Entry 8RKI (X-ray diffraction, 4.20 A resolution (low resolution: residue-level contacts below are approximate; hydrogen-bond / salt-bridge calls are withheld)); this record covers chains A and C of the 3 polymer chains in the assembly.

# Chain A
Name: Zona pellucida sperm-binding protein 3
From: Oryzias latipes
Reference sequence: Q91184 (Q91184_ORYLA); residues 74-393 here = UniProt positions 74-393
Amino-acid sequence (320 residues; each row starts with the number of its first residue):
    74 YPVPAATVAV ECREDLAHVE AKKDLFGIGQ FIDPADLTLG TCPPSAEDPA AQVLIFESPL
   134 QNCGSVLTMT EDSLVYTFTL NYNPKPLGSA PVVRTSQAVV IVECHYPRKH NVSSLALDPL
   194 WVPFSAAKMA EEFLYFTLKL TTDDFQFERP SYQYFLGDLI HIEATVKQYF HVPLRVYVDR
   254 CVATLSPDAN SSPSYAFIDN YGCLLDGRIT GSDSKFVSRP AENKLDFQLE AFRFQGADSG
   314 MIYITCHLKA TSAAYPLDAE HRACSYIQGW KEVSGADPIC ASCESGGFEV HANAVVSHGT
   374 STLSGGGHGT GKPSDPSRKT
Unresolved in the structure: 74-80, 359-393
Cystine bridges: C85-C177, C115-C136, C254-C319, C276-C356, C337-C353
Glycans and other covalent adducts: N-acetylglucosamine (NAG) linked to N184
Metal / ion sites: ytterbium (III) ion site 1: E144, D145, D350; ytterbium (III) ion site 2: E176, E357; ytterbium (III) ion site 3: E303 (shared with D311(C), S312(C) of chain C)
Reported in the primary citation:
  - post-translational modification sites: N184
  - mutagenesis - N184A: unchanged expression

# Chain C
Name: Choriogenin H
From: Oryzias latipes
Reference sequence: P79817 (P79817_ORYLA); numbering as in UniProt (aligned over 221-387)
Amino-acid sequence (167 residues; numbered 221 to 387; the number before each row is that of its first residue):
   221 TPPIGPPPPK SCEVPRDVRV PCGVPDISPS ACDAIDCCHD GQSCYFGTGA TVQCTKDGHF
   281 IVVVAKDVTL PHIDLETISL LGQGQDCGPA DSNSAFAIYY FPVTYCGTVV MEEPGVIVYE
   341 NRMTSSYEVG VGPLGAITRD SSFELLFQCR YRATSVETLV VEVQPPD
Unresolved in the structure: 221-231, 387
Cystine bridges: C232-C258, C242-C257, C252-C264, C274-C369, C307-C326
Metal / ion sites: ytterbium (III) ion site 1: D294, E296; ytterbium (III) ion site 2: D311, S312 (shared with E303(A) of chain A)

# Interface between chain A and chain C
Contacting residue pairs - 101 pairs, chain A then chain C:
  W194(A) - L290(C)
  W194(A) - S361(C)
  V195(A) - T289(C)
  V195(A) - L290(C)
  V195(A) - S361(C)
  P196(A) - S361(C)
  P196(A) - S362(C)
  F197(A) - V288(C)
  F197(A) - T289(C)
  F197(A) - S362(C)
  F197(A) - F363(C)
  F197(A) - E364(C)
  F197(A) - L365(C)
  S198(A) - E364(C)
  A199(A) - E364(C)
  A199(A) - L366(C)
  A200(A) - L366(C)
  K201(A) - A270(C)
  K201(A) - L366(C)
  K201(A) - F367(C)
  K201(A) - Q368(C)
  M202(A) - Q368(C)
  M202(A) - R370(C)
  A203(A) - V272(C)
  A203(A) - Q273(C)
  A203(A) - C274(C)
  A203(A) - Q368(C)
  A203(A) - C369(C)
  A203(A) - R370(C)
  E204(A) - R370(C)
  E204(A) - R372(C)
  E205(A) - C274(C)
  E205(A) - T275(C)
  E205(A) - K276(C)
  E205(A) - R370(C)
  E205(A) - Y371(C)
  E205(A) - R372(C)
  F206(A) - Y371(C)
  F206(A) - R372(C)
  L207(A) - Y371(C)
  L207(A) - R372(C)
  L207(A) - A373(C)
  F209(A) - S375(C)
  F209(A) - E377(C)
  L211(A) - E377(C)
  L211(A) - L379(C)
  Y225(A) - V380(C)
  Y225(A) - V381(C)
  Y225(A) - E382(C)
  Q226(A) - E382(C)
  Y227(A) - E382(C)
  Y227(A) - V383(C)
  Y227(A) - Q384(C)
  F228(A) - V383(C)
  F228(A) - Q384(C)
  F228(A) - P385(C)
  L229(A) - V383(C)
  L229(A) - Q384(C)
  L229(A) - P385(C)
  Y242(A) - K276(C)
  Y242(A) - D277(C)
  F243(A) - D277(C)
  F243(A) - G278(C)
  F243(A) - H279(C)
  F243(A) - V323(C)
  F243(A) - T324(C)
  H244(A) - K276(C)
  H244(A) - G278(C)
  H244(A) - Y339(C)
  H244(A) - Y371(C)
  V245(A) - V330(C)
  V245(A) - Y339(C)
  L247(A) - I337(C)
  A304(A) - V383(C)
  F305(A) - V383(C)
  R306(A) - V383(C)
  R306(A) - Q384(C)
  R306(A) - P385(C)
  G313(A) - V381(C)
  G313(A) - E382(C)
  G313(A) - V383(C)
  G313(A) - Q384(C)
  M314(A) - V380(C)
  M314(A) - V381(C)
  M314(A) - E382(C)
  I315(A) - V380(C)
  I315(A) - V381(C)
  Y316(A) - L379(C)
  Y316(A) - V380(C)
  I317(A) - T378(C)
  I317(A) - L379(C)
  T318(A) - T378(C)
  C319(A) - V376(C)
  C319(A) - E377(C)
  H320(A) - T374(C)
  H320(A) - V376(C)
  L321(A) - T374(C)
  L321(A) - S375(C)
  A323(A) - A373(C)
  T324(A) - E332(C)
  S325(A) - E332(C)
Also at the interface, not in a pair above, chain A (48 interface residues in all): L193, T210, K212, L213, I233, I235, K322
Also at the interface, not in a pair above, chain C (46 interface residues in all): D256, P322, P386

# Overview
48 residues of chain A face 46 of chain C across their interface. N-acetylglucosamine is covalently linked to
N184(A). The ytterbium (III) ion site 1 is built by E144(A), D145(A) and D350(A). E176(A) and E357(A)
coordinate ytterbium (III) ion site 2. From the paper: N184A of chain A leaves expression unchanged; a
modification site at N184(A).
Chain A is Zona pellucida sperm-binding protein 3 and chain C is Choriogenin H, both from Oryzias latipes; the
structure, Molecular basis of ZP3/ZP1 heteropolymerization: crystal structure of a native vertebrate egg coat
filament fragment, was determined by X-ray diffraction together with 8BQU, 8RKF, 8RKG and 8RKH from the same
study.
